PDB entry 5TO6 | X-ray diffraction, 2.70 A resolution | chains A and C of the 4 polymer chains in the assembly

# Chain A (and C)
Name: Nucleoprotein TPR
From: Homo sapiens
Notes: chain C of this document is another copy of the same molecule, construct and numbering; everything in this record applies to it too
UniProtKB: P12270 (TPR_HUMAN); residue numbers follow UniProt; this construct covers 2-142
Amino-acid sequence (141 residues; each row starts with the number of its first residue):
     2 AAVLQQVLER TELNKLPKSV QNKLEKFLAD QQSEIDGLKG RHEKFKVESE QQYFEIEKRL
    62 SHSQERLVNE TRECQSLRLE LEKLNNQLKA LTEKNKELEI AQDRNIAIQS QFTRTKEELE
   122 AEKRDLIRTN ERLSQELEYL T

# How chain A and chain C interact
Residue-residue contacts (18; chain A residue first):
  Asn86(A) - Glu74(C)
  Lys90(A) - Arg67(C)
  Lys90(A) - Glu71(C)  salt bridge
  Lys90(A) - Glu74(C)  salt bridge
  Glu94(A) - Arg67(C)  salt bridge
  Lys97(A) - His63(C)  hydrogen bond (side chain-backbone)
  Lys97(A) - Glu66(C)  salt bridge
  Glu98(A) - Arg60(C)  salt bridge
  Ile101(A) - Glu56(C)
  Ile101(A) - Arg60(C)
  Ile101(A) - His63(C)
  Asp104(A) - Phe55(C)
  Asp104(A) - Lys59(C)  salt bridge
  Arg105(A) - Gln52(C)
  Arg105(A) - Glu56(C)  salt bridge
  Ala108(A) - Gln52(C)
  Gln112(A) - Val48(C)
  Arg133(A) - Ala3(C)
Also at the interface, not in a pair above, chain A (12 interface residues in all): Glu100
Also at the interface, not in a pair above, chain C (14 interface residues in all): Lys45, Glu49

# Summary
The interface between chain A and chain C involves 12 residues on one side and 14 on the other; the contacts
include 1 hydrogen bond and 7 salt bridges. Polar pairs include Lys90(A)-Glu71(C), Lys90(A)-Glu74(C) and
Glu94(A)-Arg67(C).
Both chains are Nucleoprotein TPR (Homo sapiens). Entry 5TO6 (Structure of the TPR oligomerization domain) was
determined by X-ray diffraction (same publication as 5TO5, 5TO7 and 5TVB).
